PDB entry 8SIY | electron microscopy, 2.90 A resolution | chains G and K of the 12 polymer chains in the assembly

[Chain G]
Name: Histone H3.2
Source organism: Xenopus laevis
UniProtKB: P84233 (H32_XENLA); residues 1-135 here correspond to UniProt positions 2-136 (UniProt number = residue number + 1)
Chain sequence (135 residues; each row starts with the number of its first residue):
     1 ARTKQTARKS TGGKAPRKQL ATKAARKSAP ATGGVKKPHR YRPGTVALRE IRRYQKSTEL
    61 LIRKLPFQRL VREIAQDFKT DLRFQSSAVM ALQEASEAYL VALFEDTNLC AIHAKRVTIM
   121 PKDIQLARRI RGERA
Disordered / not traced: 1-37, 134-135
Sequence notes: variant Ala102 (Gly103 in P84233)
Swiss-Prot annotation at these positions:
  - modified residue: Arg2 (Asymmetric dimethylarginine), Thr3 (Phosphothreonine), Lys4 (Allysine), Gln5 (5-glutamyl dopamine), Thr6 (Phosphothreonine), Arg8 (Citrulline), Lys9 (N6,N6,N6-trimethyllysine), Ser10 (ADP-ribosylserine), Thr11 (Phosphothreonine), Lys14 (N6-(2-hydroxyisobutyryl)lysine), Arg17 (Asymmetric dimethylarginine), Lys18 (N6-(2-hydroxyisobutyryl)lysine), Lys23 (N6-(2-hydroxyisobutyryl)lysine), Arg26 (Citrulline), Lys27 (N6,N6,N6-trimethyllysine), Ser28 (ADP-ribosylserine), Lys36 (N6,N6,N6-trimethyllysine), Lys37 (N6-methyllysine), Tyr41 (Phosphotyrosine), Lys56 (N6,N6,N6-trimethyllysine) and 8 more in UniProt
  - lipidation: Cys110 (S-palmitoyl cysteine)

[Chain K]
Molecule: Widom 601 DNA
Source organism: synthetic construct
Sequence (153 nucleotides; each row starts with the number of its first residue; numbers below 1 keep their minus sign (DA-76 is residue -76)):
   -76 ATCCTGGAGA ATCCCGGTGC CGAGGCCGCT CAATTGGTCG TAGACAGCTC TAGCACCGCT
   -16 TAAACGCACG TACGCGCTGT CCCCCGCGTT TTAACCGCCA AGGGGATTAC TCCCTAGTCT
    44 CCAGGCACGT GTCAGATATA TACATCCTGT GAT
Disordered / not traced: -76, 72-76

[Interface between chain G and chain K]
Residue-residue contacts (26):
  His39(G) - DA-67(K)  sugar contact
  His39(G) - DC10(K)  sugar contact
  Arg40(G) - DG9(K)  hydrogen bond to the base
  Arg40(G) - DC10(K)  sugar contact
  Tyr41(G) - DG9(K)  sugar contact
  Tyr41(G) - DC10(K)  hydrogen bond to the phosphate
  Pro43(G) - DC8(K)  phosphate contact
  Pro43(G) - DG9(K)  sugar contact
  Gly44(G) - DC8(K)  phosphate contact
  Gly44(G) - DG9(K)  hydrogen bond to the phosphate
  Thr45(G) - DG9(K)  phosphate contact
  Val46(G) - DG9(K)  hydrogen bond to the phosphate
  Val46(G) - DC10(K)  phosphate contact
  Ala47(G) - DG9(K)  hydrogen bond to the phosphate
  Arg49(G) - DA-66(K)  sugar contact
  Arg49(G) - DT-65(K)  salt bridge to the phosphate
  Arg53(G) - DT-65(K)  salt bridge to the phosphate
  Lys56(G) - DC-64(K)  phosphate contact
  Arg63(G) - DA17(K)  phosphate contact
  Arg63(G) - DC18(K)  salt bridge to the phosphate
  Lys64(G) - DC18(K)  hydrogen bond to the phosphate
  Leu65(G) - DC18(K)  hydrogen bond to the phosphate
  Pro66(G) - DA17(K)  sugar contact
  Arg69(G) - DA17(K)  salt bridge to the phosphate
  Asp81(G) - DG27(K)  phosphate contact
  Arg83(G) - DG26(K)  sugar contact
Interface residues without a listed pair, chain G (20 interface residues in all): Arg42, Thr118
Interface residues without a listed pair, chain K (13 interface residues in all): DG-68, DC7

[Summary]
Chain G and chain K form an interface of 20 and 13 residues respectively, with 7 hydrogen bonds and 4 salt
bridges. Polar contacts include Arg40(G)-DG9(K), Tyr41(G)-DC10(K) and Gly44(G)-DG9(K).
Here chain G is Histone H3.2 (Xenopus laevis) and chain K is Widom 601 DNA (synthetic construct). Entry 8SIY
(Origin Recognition Complex Associated (ORCA) protein bound to H4K20me3-nucleosome) was determined by electron
microscopy together with 8SIU from the same study.
